PDB entry 4Q5Y | X-ray diffraction, 3.00 A resolution | chain A

== Chain A ==
Name: Maternal protein tudor
From: Drosophila melanogaster
Notes: fragment: extended-Tudor 10-11
Reference sequence: P25823 (TUD_DROME); numbering as in UniProt (aligned over 2164-2515)
Chain sequence (355 residues; row label = number of the first residue in the row):
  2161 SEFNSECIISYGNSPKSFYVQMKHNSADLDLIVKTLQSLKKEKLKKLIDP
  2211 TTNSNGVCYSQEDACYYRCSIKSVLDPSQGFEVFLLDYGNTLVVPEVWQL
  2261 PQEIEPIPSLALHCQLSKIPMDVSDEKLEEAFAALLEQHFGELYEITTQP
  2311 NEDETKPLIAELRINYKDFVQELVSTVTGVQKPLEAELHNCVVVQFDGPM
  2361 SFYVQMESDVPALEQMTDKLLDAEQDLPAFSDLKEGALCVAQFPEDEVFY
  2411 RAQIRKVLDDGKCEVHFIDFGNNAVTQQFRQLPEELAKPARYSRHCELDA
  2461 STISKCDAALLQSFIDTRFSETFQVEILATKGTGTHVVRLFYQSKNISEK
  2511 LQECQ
Not modelled in the structure: 2199-2200
Construct notes: expression tag (2161-2163)
Cystine bridges: Cys2218-Cys2229
From the paper describing this entry:
  - contacts within the chain: Glu2305-Arg2454 (hydrogen bond), Arg2323-Asp2369 (hydrogen bond), Tyr2326-Arg2454 (hydrogen bond)

== In short ==
From the paper: contacts within the chain involving Glu2305, Arg2454 and Arg2323 among others.
Chain A is Maternal protein tudor (Drosophila melanogaster); the structure, Crystal structure of
extended-Tudor 10-11 of Drosophila melanogaster, was determined by X-ray diffraction (same publication as
4Q5W).
